8GVI - chains H and L of the 5 polymer chains in the assembly; structure by X-ray diffraction, 3.30 A resolution.

# Chain H
Name: MHC class I antigen
From: Homo sapiens
UniProtKB: F6IQZ4 (F6IQZ4_HUMAN); residues 1-274 here correspond to UniProt positions 25-298 (UniProt number = residue number + 24)
Chain sequence (275 residues; numbered 0 to 274; the number before each row is that of its first residue; numbering starts at 0):
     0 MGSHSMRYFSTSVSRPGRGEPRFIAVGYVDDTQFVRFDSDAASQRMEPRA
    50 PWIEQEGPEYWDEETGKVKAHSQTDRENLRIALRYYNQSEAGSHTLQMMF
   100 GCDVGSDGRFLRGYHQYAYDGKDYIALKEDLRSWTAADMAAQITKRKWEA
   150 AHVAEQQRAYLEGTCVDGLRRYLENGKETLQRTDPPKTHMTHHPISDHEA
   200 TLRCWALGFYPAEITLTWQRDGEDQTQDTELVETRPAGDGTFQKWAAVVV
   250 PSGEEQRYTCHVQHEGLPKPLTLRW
Unresolved in the structure: 0
Sequence notes: initiating methionine (0)
Disulfide bonds: Cys-101/Cys-164, Cys-203/Cys-259

# Chain L
Name: Beta-2-microglobulin
From: Homo sapiens
UniProtKB: P61769 (B2MG_HUMAN); residues 1-99 here correspond to UniProt positions 21-119 (UniProt number = residue number + 20)
Chain sequence (100 residues; each row starts with the number of its first residue; numbering starts at 0):
     0 MIQRTPKIQVYSRHPAENGKSNFLNCYVSGFHPSDIEVDLLKNGERIEKV
    50 EHSDLSFSKDWSFYLLYYTEFTPTEKDEYACRVNHVTLSQPKIVKWDRDM
Unresolved in the structure: 0
Sequence notes: expression tag (0)
Curated features (UniProtKB/Swiss-Prot):
  - modified residue: Gln-2 (Pyrrolidone carboxylic acid)
  - glycosylation: Ile-1 (N-linked (Glc) (glycation) isoleucine), Lys-19 (N-linked (Glc) (glycation) lysine), Lys-41 (N-linked (Glc) (glycation) lysine), Lys-48 (N-linked (Glc) (glycation) lysine), Lys-58 (N-linked (Glc) (glycation) lysine), Lys-91 (N-linked (Glc) (glycation) lysine), Lys-94 (N-linked (Glc) (glycation) lysine)
Disulfide bonds: Cys-25/Cys-80

# How chain H and chain L interact
Pairs across the interface (44):
  Phe-8(H) / Ser-55(L)
  Phe-8(H) / Phe-56(L)  hydrophobic
  Ser-9(H) / Phe-56(L)
  Thr-10(H) / Phe-56(L)
  Thr-10(H) / Phe-62(L)
  Val-12(H) / Ser-33(L)
  Ile-23(H) / Leu-54(L)  hydrophobic
  Val-25(H) / Asp-53(L)
  Val-25(H) / Leu-54(L)
  Tyr-27(H) / Ser-55(L)
  Tyr-27(H) / Tyr-63(L)
  Gln-32(H) / Asp-53(L)
  Arg-35(H) / Asp-53(L)  salt bridge
  Arg-48(H) / Asp-53(L)  salt bridge
  Gln-96(H) / His-31(L)
  Gln-96(H) / Phe-56(L)
  Gln-96(H) / Trp-60(L)
  Gln-96(H) / Phe-62(L)
  Met-97(H) / Phe-56(L)
  Gln-115(H) / Trp-60(L)
  Ala-117(H) / Trp-60(L)  hydrophobic
  Asp-119(H) / His-31(L)
  Gly-120(H) / Arg-3(L)
  Gly-120(H) / His-31(L)  hydrogen bond (backbone-side chain)
  Gly-120(H) / Trp-60(L)
  Asp-122(H) / Trp-60(L)  hydrogen bond
  His-192(H) / Asp-98(L)  salt bridge
  Arg-202(H) / Asp-98(L)  hydrogen bond (side chain-backbone)
  Arg-202(H) / Met-99(L)  hydrogen bond (side chain-backbone)
  Trp-204(H) / Met-99(L)
  Val-231(H) / Gln-8(L)
  Glu-232(H) / Gln-8(L)  hydrogen bond (backbone-side chain)
  Arg-234(H) / Tyr-10(L)
  Pro-235(H) / Tyr-10(L)  hydrogen bond (backbone-side chain)
  Pro-235(H) / Tyr-26(L)
  Pro-235(H) / Leu-65(L)  hydrophobic
  Ala-236(H) / Arg-12(L)
  Ala-236(H) / Asn-24(L)  hydrogen bond (backbone-side chain)
  Gly-237(H) / Arg-12(L)
  Gln-242(H) / Tyr-10(L)
  Gln-242(H) / Ser-11(L)  hydrogen bond (side chain-backbone)
  Gln-242(H) / Arg-12(L)  hydrogen bond (side chain-backbone)
  Trp-244(H) / Gln-8(L)
  Trp-244(H) / Met-99(L)
Other interface residues (no listed pair), chain H (34 interface residues in all): Thr-94, Met-98, Tyr-116, Glu-229, Thr-233, Asp-238
Other interface residues (no listed pair), chain L (22 interface residues in all): Ile-1, Asp-59, Tyr-67

# In short
Chain H and chain L form an interface of 34 and 22 residues respectively, with 9 hydrogen bonds and 3 salt
bridges. Among the polar pairs are Arg-35(H)/Asp-53(L), Arg-48(H)/Asp-53(L) and His-192(H)/Asp-98(L).
Here chain H is MHC class I antigen and chain L is Beta-2-microglobulin, both from Homo sapiens. Entry 8GVI
(The complex between H25-11 TCR and HLA-A24 bound to HIV-1 Nef138-8 peptide) was determined by X-ray
diffraction (same publication as 8GVB and 8GVG).
